PDB entry 9R95 | electron microscopy, 3.20 A resolution | chains C and T of the 6 polymer chains in the assembly

# Chain C
Protein: Transcription factor A, mitochondrial
Organism: Homo sapiens
UniProtKB: Q00059 (TFAM_HUMAN); residues 43-245 here = UniProt positions 43-245
Sequence (230 residues; row label = number of the first residue in the row):
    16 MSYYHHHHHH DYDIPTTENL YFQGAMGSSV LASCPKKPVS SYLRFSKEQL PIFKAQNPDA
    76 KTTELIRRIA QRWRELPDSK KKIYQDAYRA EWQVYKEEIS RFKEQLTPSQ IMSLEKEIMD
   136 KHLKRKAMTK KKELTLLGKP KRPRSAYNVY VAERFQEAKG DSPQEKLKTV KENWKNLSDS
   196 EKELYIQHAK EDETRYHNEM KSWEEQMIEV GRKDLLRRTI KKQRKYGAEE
Disordered / not traced: 16-42, 171-176, 191-197, 232-245
Differences from the reference sequence: initiating methionine (16); expression tag (17-42)
Curated features (UniProtKB/Swiss-Prot):
  - DNA-binding region: Pro50 to Lys118 (HMG box 1), Pro155 to Glu219 (HMG box 2)
  - site (Intercalates between bases and promotes DNA bending): Leu58, Leu182
  - modified residue: Ser55 (Phosphoserine), Ser56 (Phosphoserine), Ser61 (Phosphoserine), Thr122 (Phosphothreonine), Ser160 (Phosphoserine), Ser193 (Phosphoserine), Ser195 (Phosphoserine)

# Chain T
Molecule: Template strand DNA
Sequence (56 nucleotides; row label = number of the first residue in the row; numbers below 1 keep their minus sign (DC-1 is residue -1)):
    -1 CAAATTTTAT CTCCAGGCGG TATGCACTTT TAACAGTCAC CCCCCAACTA ACACAT
Disordered / not traced: -1 to 0, 50-54

# Chain C / chain T interface
Pairs across the interface (23; chain C residue first):
  Lys51(C) - DA31(T)  salt bridge to the phosphate
  Lys51(C) - DC32(T)  phosphate contact
  Lys52(C) - DA30(T)  sugar contact
  Lys52(C) - DA31(T)  sugar contact
  Val54(C) - DA31(T)  phosphate contact
  Val54(C) - DC32(T)  sugar contact
  Leu58(C) - DA31(T)  base contact
  Leu58(C) - DC32(T)  base contact
  Lys62(C) - DC32(T)  phosphate contact
  Lys62(C) - DA33(T)  salt bridge to the phosphate
  Lys69(C) - DG34(T)  salt bridge to the phosphate
  Thr77(C) - DG34(T)  hydrogen bond to the base
  Met143(C) - DC39(T)  phosphate contact
  Met143(C) - DC40(T)  phosphate contact
  Lys146(C) - DC40(T)  phosphate contact
  Thr150(C) - DC39(T)  phosphate contact
  Ser160(C) - DC46(T)  hydrogen bond to the sugar
  Asn163(C) - DA45(T)  base contact
  Gln179(C) - DC43(T)  base contact
  Leu182(C) - DC43(T)  base contact
  Lys186(C) - DA44(T)  phosphate contact
  Lys186(C) - DA45(T)  sugar contact
  Lys205(C) - DA48(T)  salt bridge to the phosphate
Also at the interface, not in a pair above, chain C (19 interface residues in all): Pro158, Lys183, Lys190

# Summary
The interface between chain C and chain T involves 19 residues on one side and 12 on the other; the contacts
include 2 hydrogen bonds and 4 salt bridges. Polar pairs include Thr77(C)-DG34(T), Ser160(C)-DC46(T) and
Lys51(C)-DA31(T). UniProt lists a DNA-binding region on chain C.
Here chain C is Transcription factor A, mitochondrial (Homo sapiens) and chain T is Template strand DNA. Entry
9R95 (Cryo-EM structure of the human mitochondrial RNA polymerase transcription initiation complex
(POLRMT/TFAM/TFB2M/DNA/RNA) with a slipped 3-mer ...) was determined by electron microscopy (same publication
as 9GZM, 9GZN, 9GZO and 9R96).
